PDB entry 6A6X | X-ray diffraction, 2.70 A resolution | chains C and D of the 4 polymer chains in the assembly

# Chain C (and D)
Molecule: Antitoxin MazE7
Organism: Mycobacterium tuberculosis
Notes: chain D of this document is another copy of the same molecule, construct and numbering; everything in this record applies to it too
Reference sequence: P9WJ85 (MAZE7_MYCTU); numbering as in UniProt (aligned over 1-77)
Sequence (83 residues; numbered -5 to 77; the number before each row is that of its first residue; numbers below 1 keep their minus sign (Gly-5 is residue -5)):
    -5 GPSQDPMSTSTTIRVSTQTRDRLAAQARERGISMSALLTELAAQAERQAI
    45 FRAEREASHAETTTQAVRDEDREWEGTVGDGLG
Unresolved in the structure: -5 to 1, 77 (chain D: -5 to 2, 57-77)
Sequence notes: expression tag (-5 to 0)

# How chain C and chain D interact
Contacting residue pairs - 68 pairs, chain C then chain D:
  Thr3(C) - Ser10(D)
  Thr3(C) - Thr11(D)  hydrogen bond (backbone-backbone)
  Thr3(C) - Gln12(D)
  Ser4(C) - Val9(D)
  Ser4(C) - Ser10(D)
  Ser4(C) - Thr11(D)
  Thr5(C) - Arg8(D)
  Thr5(C) - Val9(D)  hydrogen bond (backbone-backbone)
  Thr5(C) - Thr11(D)
  Thr5(C) - Arg14(D)  hydrogen bond
  Thr6(C) - Thr6(D)
  Thr6(C) - Ile7(D)  hydrogen bond (side chain-backbone)
  Ile7(C) - Thr6(D)
  Ile7(C) - Ile7(D)  hydrogen bond (backbone-backbone)
  Ile7(C) - Val9(D)  hydrophobic
  Ile7(C) - Arg14(D)
  Ile7(C) - Leu17(D)  hydrophobic
  Ile7(C) - Met28(D)  hydrophobic
  Arg8(C) - Ser4(D)  hydrogen bond
  Arg8(C) - Thr5(D)
  Arg8(C) - Thr6(D)
  Arg8(C) - Ser29(D)  hydrogen bond (backbone-side chain)
  Val9(C) - Ser4(D)  hydrogen bond (backbone-side chain)
  Val9(C) - Thr5(D)  hydrogen bond (backbone-backbone)
  Val9(C) - Ile7(D)  hydrophobic
  Val9(C) - Ser29(D)
  Val9(C) - Leu32(D)  hydrophobic
  Ser10(C) - Thr3(D)
  Thr11(C) - Thr3(D)  hydrogen bond (backbone-backbone)
  Thr11(C) - Ser4(D)
  Thr11(C) - Thr5(D)
  Thr13(C) - Leu32(D)
  Thr13(C) - Thr33(D)  hydrogen bond
  Arg14(C) - Thr5(D)  hydrogen bond
  Arg14(C) - Thr6(D)  hydrogen bond (side chain-backbone)
  Arg14(C) - Ile7(D)
  Arg16(C) - Thr33(D)
  Arg16(C) - Ala37(D)
  Arg16(C) - Glu40(D)  salt bridge
  Leu17(C) - Ile7(D)  hydrophobic
  Leu17(C) - Ala36(D)  hydrophobic
  Gln20(C) - Ala39(D)
  Gln20(C) - Glu40(D)
  Gln20(C) - Ala43(D)
  Arg24(C) - Ala39(D)  hydrogen bond (side chain-backbone)
  Arg24(C) - Ala43(D)
  Met28(C) - Ile7(D)  hydrophobic
  Ser29(C) - Arg8(D)
  Ser29(C) - Val9(D)
  Ser29(C) - Ser10(D)
  Leu32(C) - Ile7(D)  hydrophobic
  Leu32(C) - Val9(D)  hydrophobic
  Leu32(C) - Thr13(D)
  Leu32(C) - Leu32(D)  hydrophobic
  Thr33(C) - Thr13(D)  hydrogen bond
  Leu35(C) - Leu35(D)
  Ala36(C) - Leu17(D)  hydrophobic
  Ala37(C) - Arg16(D)
  Gln38(C) - Gln42(D)
  Ala39(C) - Gln20(D)
  Ala39(C) - Arg24(D)
  Glu40(C) - Arg16(D)  salt bridge
  Glu40(C) - Gln20(D)
  Gln42(C) - Arg24(D)
  Gln42(C) - Gln38(D)  hydrogen bond
  Ala43(C) - Gln20(D)
  Ala43(C) - Glu23(D)
  Arg46(C) - Glu23(D)  salt bridge

# Summary
28 residues of chain C and 29 residues of chain D are in contact, with 16 hydrogen bonds and 3 salt bridges.
Among the polar pairs are Arg16(C)-Glu40(D), Arg46(C)-Glu23(D) and Thr5(C)-Arg14(D).
Chain C and chain D are both Antitoxin MazE7 (Mycobacterium tuberculosis); the structure, The crystal
structure of the Mtb MazE-MazF-mt9 complex, was determined by X-ray diffraction.
